4MBC - chain A; structure by X-ray diffraction, 1.75 A resolution.

# Chain A
Protein: DNA topoisomerase IV, B subunit
From: Streptococcus pneumoniae
Notes: EC 5.99.1.-; fragment: ATPase domain
Reference sequence: G6TGY9 (G6TGY9_STREE); residue numbers follow UniProt; this construct covers 1-226
Chain sequence (226 residues; numbered 1 to 226; the number before each row is that of its first residue):
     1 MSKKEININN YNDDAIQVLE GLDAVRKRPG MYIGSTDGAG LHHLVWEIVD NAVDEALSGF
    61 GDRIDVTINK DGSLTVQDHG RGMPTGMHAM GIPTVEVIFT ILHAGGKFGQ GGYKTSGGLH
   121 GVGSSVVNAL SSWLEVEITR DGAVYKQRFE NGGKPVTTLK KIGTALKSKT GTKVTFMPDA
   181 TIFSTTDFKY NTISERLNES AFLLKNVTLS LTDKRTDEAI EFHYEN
Not modelled in the structure: 1-16, 105-121
Residues lining bound ligands: 28G (1-{5-[2-(morpholin-4-yl)ethoxy]-6-(pyridin-3-yl)[1,3]thiazolo[5,4-b]pyridin-2-yl}-3-prop-2-en-1-ylurea): I48, N51, A52, E55, V76, Q77, D78, R81, G82, M83, P84, I98, R140, T172, K173, V174

# Summary
Chain A binds compound 28G.
Chain A is DNA topoisomerase IV, B subunit (Streptococcus pneumoniae); the structure, Structure of
Streptococcus pneumonia ParE in complex with AZ13053807, was determined by X-ray diffraction, deposited
together with 4MB9.
